Entry 3I28 (X-ray diffraction, 1.95 A resolution); this record covers chain A.

== Chain A ==
Molecule: Epoxide hydrolase 2
Organism: Homo sapiens
Notes: EC 3.3.2.10
Reference sequence: P34913 (HYES_HUMAN); numbering as in UniProt (aligned over 1-555)
Chain sequence (555 residues; numbered 1 to 555; the number before each row is that of its first residue):
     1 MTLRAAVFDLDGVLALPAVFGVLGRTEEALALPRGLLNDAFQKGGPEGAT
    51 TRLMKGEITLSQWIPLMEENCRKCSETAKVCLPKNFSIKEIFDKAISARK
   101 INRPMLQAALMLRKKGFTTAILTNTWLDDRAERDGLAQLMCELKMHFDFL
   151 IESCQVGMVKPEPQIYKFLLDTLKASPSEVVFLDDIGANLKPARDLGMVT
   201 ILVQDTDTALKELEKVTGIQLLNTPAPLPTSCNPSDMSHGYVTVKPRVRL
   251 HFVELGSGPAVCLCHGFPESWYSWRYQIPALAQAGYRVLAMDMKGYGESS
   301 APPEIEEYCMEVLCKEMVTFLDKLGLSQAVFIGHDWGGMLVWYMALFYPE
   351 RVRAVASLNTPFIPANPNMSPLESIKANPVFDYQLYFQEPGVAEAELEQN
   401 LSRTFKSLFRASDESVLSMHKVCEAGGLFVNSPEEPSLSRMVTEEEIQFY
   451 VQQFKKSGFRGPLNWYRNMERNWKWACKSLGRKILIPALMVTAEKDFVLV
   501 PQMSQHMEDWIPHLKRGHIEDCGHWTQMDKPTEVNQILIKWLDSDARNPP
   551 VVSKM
Not modelled in the structure: 1-3, 549-555
Ligand contacts: 34N (4-cyano-N-{(3S)-3-(4-fluorophenyl)-3-[4-(methylsulfonyl)phenyl]propyl}benzamide): Phe-267, Pro-268, Asp-335, Trp-336, Met-339, Thr-360, Tyr-383, Gln-384, Phe-387, Leu-408, Leu-417, Met-419, Leu-428, Tyr-466, Lys-495, Asp-496, Phe-497, Val-498, His-524, Trp-525
UniProt features mapped onto this chain:
  - motif: Ser-553 to Met-555 (Microbody targeting signal)
  - active site: Asp-335 (Nucleophile), Tyr-466 (Proton donor), His-524 (Proton acceptor)
  - binding site (Mg(2+)): Asp-9, Asp-11, Asp-185
  - binding site (phosphate): Thr-123, Asn-124
  - binding site (substrate): Tyr-383
  - modified residue: Lys-43 (N6-acetyllysine), Lys-55 (N6-succinyllysine), Lys-191 (N6-acetyllysine), Lys-215 (N6-acetyllysine), Ser-370 (Phosphoserine), Lys-421 (N6-succinyllysine), Lys-455 (N6-succinyllysine), Lys-554 (N6-succinyllysine)
  - lipidation: Cys-522 (S-(15-deoxy-Delta12,14-prostaglandin J2-9-yl)cysteine)

== In short ==
Chain A binds compound 34N. From UniProt: 3 active-site residues, 3 Mg2+-binding residues, phosphate-binding
residues Thr-123 and Asn-124 and substrate-binding residue Tyr-383.
Chain A is Epoxide hydrolase 2 (Homo sapiens); the structure, Crystal Structure of soluble epoxide Hydrolase,
was determined by X-ray diffraction, deposited together with 3I1Y.
